Entry 6EJN (X-ray diffraction, 3.20 A resolution); this record covers chains A and C of the 4 polymer chains in the assembly.

# Chain A
Name: Kinesin light chain 2
Organism: Mus musculus
UniProtKB: Q91YS4 (Q91YS4_MOUSE); residue numbers follow UniProt; this construct covers 191-479
Chain sequence (291 residues; row label = number of the first residue in the row):
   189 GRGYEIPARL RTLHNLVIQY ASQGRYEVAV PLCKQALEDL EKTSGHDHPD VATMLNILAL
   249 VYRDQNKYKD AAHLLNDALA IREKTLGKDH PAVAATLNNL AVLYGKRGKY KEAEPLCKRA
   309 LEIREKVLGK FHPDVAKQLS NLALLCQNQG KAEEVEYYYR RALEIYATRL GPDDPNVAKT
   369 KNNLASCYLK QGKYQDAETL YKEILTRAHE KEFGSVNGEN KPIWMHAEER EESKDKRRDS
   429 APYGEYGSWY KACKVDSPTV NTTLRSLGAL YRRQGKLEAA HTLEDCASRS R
Not modelled in the structure: 189-190, 422-437, 478-479
Disulfide bonds: Cys441-Cys474
Sequence notes: expression tag (189-190)
Reported in the primary citation:
  - mutagenesis - R312E: unchanged binding to C-Jun-amino-terminal kinase-interacting protein 3 (chain C)

# Chain C
Name: C-Jun-amino-terminal kinase-interacting protein 3
Organism: Mus musculus
UniProtKB: Q9ESN9 (JIP3_MOUSE); residue numbers follow UniProt; this construct covers 417-486
Chain sequence (75 residues; numbered 412 to 486; the number before each row is that of its first residue):
   412 GPGGRMGKEV GNLLLENSQL LETKNALNVV KNDLIAKVDQ LSGEQEVLKG ELEAAKQAKV
   472 KLENRIKELE EELKR
Not modelled in the structure: 412-415, 476-486
Sequence notes: expression tag (412-416)
Curated features (UniProtKB/Swiss-Prot):
  - region: Leu424 to Leu459 (Leucine zipper-like domain (LZ))

# Interface between chain A and chain C
Contacting residue pairs (8):
  Thr200(A) with Ile446(C); Val449(C); Asp450(C), hydrogen bond
  Leu201(A) with Lys442(C)
  Gln223(A) with Lys435(C), hydrogen bond; Asn439(C)
  Asp227(A) with Asn439(C), hydrogen bond; Lys442(C), salt bridge
Other interface residues (no listed pair), chain A (6 interface residues in all): Ala196, Leu220
Other interface residues (no listed pair), chain C (7 interface residues in all): Asn443
Interface features reported in the paper:
  - residue pairs: Thr200(A)-Asp450(C) (hydrogen bond), Gln223(A)-Lys435(C) (hydrogen bond), Asp227(A)-Asn439(C) (hydrogen bond)
  - interface residues, chain A: Thr200(A), Leu201(A), Gln223(A), Asp227(A)
  - hot spots on chain A (mutagenesis) - T200D, Y208A, Q223K: abolished binding to C-Jun-amino-terminal kinase-interacting protein 3 (chain C)
  - interface residues, chain C: Glu433(C), Lys435(C), Ala437(C), Asn439(C), Lys442(C), Asp444(C), Ile446(C), Asp450(C)

# Summary
6 residues of chain A and 7 residues of chain C are in contact; the contacts include 3 hydrogen bonds and 1
salt bridge. Polar contacts include Asp227(A)-Lys442(C), Thr200(A)-Asp450(C) and Gln223(A)-Lys435(C). The
authors report hydrogen bonds between Thr200(A) and Asp450(C), Gln223(A) and Lys435(C) and Asp227(A) and
Asn439(C). From the paper: T200D, Y208A and Q223K of chain A abolish binding to C-Jun-amino-terminal
kinase-interacting protein 3 (chain C); interface residues Thr200(A), Leu201(A) and Glu433(C) among others.
Here chain A is Kinesin light chain 2 and chain C is C-Jun-amino-terminal kinase-interacting protein 3, both
from Mus musculus. Entry 6EJN (The KLC2 TPR domain bound to the JIP3 leucine zipper domain) was determined by
X-ray diffraction (same publication as 6F9I).
